PDB entry 4ZVQ | X-ray diffraction, 2.50 A resolution | chains C and D of the 6 polymer chains in the assembly

# Chain C
Molecule: Caspase-7
Organism: Homo sapiens
Notes: EC 3.4.22.60
UniProt: P55210 (CASP7_HUMAN), isoform P55210-3; residues 301-498 here correspond to UniProt positions 34-231 (UniProt number = residue number - 267)
Amino-acid sequence (198 residues; each row starts with the number of its first residue):
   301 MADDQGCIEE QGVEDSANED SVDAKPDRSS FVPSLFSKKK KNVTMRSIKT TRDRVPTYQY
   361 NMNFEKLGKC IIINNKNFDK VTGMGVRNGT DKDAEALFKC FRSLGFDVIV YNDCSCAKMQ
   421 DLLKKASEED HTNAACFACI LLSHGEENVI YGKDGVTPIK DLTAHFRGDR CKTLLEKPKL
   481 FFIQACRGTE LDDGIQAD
Disordered / not traced: 301-356, 497-498

# Chain D
Molecule: Caspase-7
Organism: Homo sapiens
Notes: EC 3.4.22.60
UniProt: P55210 (CASP7_HUMAN), isoform P55210-3; residues 499-603 here correspond to UniProt positions 232-336 (UniProt number = residue number - 267)
Amino-acid sequence (113 residues; numbered 499 to 611; the number before each row is that of its first residue):
   499 SGPINDTDAN PRYKIPVEAD FLFAYSTVPG YVSMRSPGRG SWFVQALCSI LEEHGKDLEI
   559 MQILTRVNDR VARHFESCSD DPHFHEKKQI PCVVSMLTKE LYFSQLEHHH HHH
Disordered / not traced: 499-510, 604-611
Differences from the reference sequence: engineered mutation Val530 (Tyr263 in P55210), Met532 (Trp265 in P55210), Cys576 (Gln309 in P55210); expression tag (604-611)

# Interface between chain C and chain D
Contacting residue pairs (100; chain C residue first):
  Thr357(C) with Lys597(D)
  Tyr358(C) with Lys597(D); Glu598(D), hydrogen bond (backbone-backbone)
  Gln359(C) with Lys597(D); Glu598(D); Tyr600(D)
  Tyr360(C) with Asp518(D), hydrogen bond; Leu595(D); Thr596(D), hydrogen bond (side chain-backbone); Lys597(D); Glu598(D), hydrogen bond (backbone-backbone)
  Met362(C) with Leu599(D), hydrophobic; Tyr600(D); Ser602(D)
  Arg387(C) with Arg533(D)
  Asn388(C) with Arg533(D), hydrogen bond (backbone-side chain); Pro535(D)
  Gly389(C) with Ser534(D); Pro535(D); Gly538(D)
  Lys392(C) with Gly536(D); Arg537(D)
  Asp393(C) with Gly538(D); Ser539(D), hydrogen bond (side chain-backbone); Val542(D)
  Ala396(C) with Cys546(D)
  Leu397(C) with Val542(D), hydrophobic; Cys546(D)
  Cys400(C) with Leu549(D), hydrophobic
  Phe401(C) with Leu549(D), hydrophobic
  Ser403(C) with Lys554(D), hydrogen bond (backbone-side chain)
  Leu404(C) with Gly553(D); Lys554(D)
  Phe406(C) with Phe601(D), hydrophobic
  Glu447(C) with Pro527(D); Gly528(D)
  Ile459(C) with Tyr523(D)
  Thr463(C) with Phe519(D); Phe521(D)
  Phe466(C) with Phe519(D)
  Arg467(C) with Val515(D); Glu516(D); Phe519(D)
  Gly468(C) with Val515(D), hydrogen bond (backbone-backbone)
  Asp469(C) with Val515(D)
  Glu476(C) with Ile513(D); Asp518(D)
  Lys477(C) with Asp518(D)
  Pro478(C) with Asp518(D); Leu599(D), hydrophobic
  Lys479(C) with Ala517(D); Asp518(D), hydrogen bond (backbone-backbone); Phe519(D); Leu520(D), hydrogen bond (backbone-backbone)
  Leu480(C) with Leu520(D); Leu599(D), hydrophobic; Phe601(D), hydrophobic
  Phe481(C) with Phe519(D), hydrophobic; Leu520(D), hydrogen bond (backbone-backbone); Phe521(D); Ala522(D), hydrogen bond (backbone-backbone)
  Phe482(C) with Ala522(D); Leu545(D), hydrophobic
  Ile483(C) with Ala522(D), hydrogen bond (backbone-backbone); Tyr523(D), hydrophobic; Ser524(D), hydrogen bond (backbone-backbone)
  Gln484(C) with Ser524(D); Ser531(D), hydrogen bond; Met532(D); Ser539(D), hydrogen bond; Phe541(D)
  Ala485(C) with Ser524(D), hydrogen bond (backbone-side chain); Thr525(D); Ser531(D)
  Cys486(C) with Tyr529(D); Ser531(D), hydrogen bond (side chain-backbone)
  Arg487(C) with Tyr523(D); Thr525(D), hydrogen bond (side chain-backbone); Val526(D); Pro527(D); Gly528(D), hydrogen bond (backbone-backbone); Tyr529(D), hydrogen bond (backbone-backbone); Cys590(D)
  Gly488(C) with Gly528(D); Tyr529(D), hydrogen bond (backbone-backbone); Val530(D)
  Thr489(C) with Gly528(D), hydrogen bond (backbone-backbone); Val530(D)
  Glu490(C) with Gly528(D), hydrogen bond (backbone-backbone); Tyr529(D); Val530(D), hydrogen bond (backbone-backbone)
  Leu491(C) with Tyr529(D); Val530(D), hydrophobic; His581(D)
  Asp492(C) with Tyr529(D); Lys585(D); Lys586(D), hydrogen bond (backbone-backbone)
  Asp493(C) with Glu584(D); Lys585(D), salt bridge
  Gly494(C) with Lys586(D)
Also at the interface, not in a pair above, chain C (50 interface residues in all): Asn363, Leu367, Val386, Thr390, Leu442, His444, Leu475
Also at the interface, not in a pair above, chain D (50 interface residues in all): Glu550, Leu562, Phe582, Gln603

# Overview
The chain C/chain D interface involves 50 residues from each chain; the contacts include 26 hydrogen bonds and
1 salt bridge. Polar pairs include Asp493(C)-Lys585(D), Tyr360(C)-Asp518(D) and Tyr360(C)-Thr596(D).
Here chain C is Caspase-7 and chain D is Caspase-7, both from Homo sapiens. Entry 4ZVQ (Caspase-7 Variant 2
(V2) with reprogrammed substrate specificity due to Y230V/W232M/Q276C substitutions bound to VEID inhibitor)
was determined by X-ray diffraction, deposited together with 4ZVO, 4ZVP, 4ZVR, 4ZVS, 4ZVT and 4ZVU.
